Entry 8W2U (electron microscopy, 2.46 A resolution); this record covers chains F and O of the 20 polymer chains in the assembly.

== Chain F (and O) ==
Molecule: Poly [ADP-ribose] polymerase tankyrase-2
From: Homo sapiens
Notes: EC 2.4.2.30, 2.4.2.-; chain O of this document is another copy of the same molecule, construct and numbering; everything in this record applies to it too
UniProt: Q9H2K2 (TNKS2_HUMAN); residues 850-1166 here = UniProt positions 850-1166
Sequence (317 residues; each row starts with the number of its first residue):
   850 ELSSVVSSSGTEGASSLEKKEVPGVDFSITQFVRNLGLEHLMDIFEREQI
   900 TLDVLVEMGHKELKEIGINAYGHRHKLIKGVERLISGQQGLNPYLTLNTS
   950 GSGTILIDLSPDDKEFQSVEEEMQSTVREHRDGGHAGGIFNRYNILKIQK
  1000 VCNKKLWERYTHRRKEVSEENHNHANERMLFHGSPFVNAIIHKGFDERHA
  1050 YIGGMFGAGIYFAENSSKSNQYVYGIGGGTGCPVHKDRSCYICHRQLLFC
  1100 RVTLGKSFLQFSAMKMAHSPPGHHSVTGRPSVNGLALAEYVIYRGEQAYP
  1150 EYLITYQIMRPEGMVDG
Not modelled in the structure: 850-874, 1159-1166
Bound ions: Zn2+: Cys1081, His1084, Cys1089, Cys1092
Curated features (UniProtKB/Swiss-Prot):
  - binding site (Zn(2+)): Cys1081, His1084, Cys1089, Cys1092
What the authors report for this chain:
  - specificity-determining residues: Leu1136
  - specificity-determining residues: Ala1112 (by similarity / conservation)
  - mutagenesis - L1136Y: unchanged signaling in response to XAV939

== Interface between chain F and chain O ==
Residue-residue contacts - 32 pairs, chain F then chain O:
  Lys963(F) - Glu1018(O)  hydrogen bond (side chain-backbone)
  Ser967(F) - His1021(O)  hydrogen bond (side chain-backbone)
  Val968(F) - His1021(O)
  Glu971(F) - His1021(O)  salt bridge
  Lys999(F) - Asn1022(O)
  Glu1018(F) - Lys963(O)
  Glu1019(F) - Lys963(O)
  Glu1019(F) - Ser967(O)
  His1021(F) - Ser967(O)
  His1021(F) - Val968(O)
  His1021(F) - Glu971(O)  salt bridge
  His1021(F) - Met1028(O)
  His1021(F) - Phe1098(O)
  His1021(F) - Tyr1151(O)
  Asn1022(F) - Met1028(O)
  Asn1022(F) - Arg1100(O)  hydrogen bond (backbone-side chain)
  Asn1022(F) - Glu1150(O)  hydrogen bond
  Asn1022(F) - Tyr1151(O)
  His1023(F) - Glu1026(O)  hydrogen bond (side chain-backbone)
  His1023(F) - Arg1027(O)
  His1023(F) - Met1028(O)
  Glu1026(F) - His1023(O)  hydrogen bond (backbone-side chain)
  Arg1027(F) - His1023(O)
  Arg1027(F) - Arg1027(O)
  Met1028(F) - His1021(O)
  Met1028(F) - His1023(O)
  Phe1098(F) - His1021(O)
  Arg1100(F) - Asn1022(O)  hydrogen bond (side chain-backbone)
  Lys1105(F) - Glu970(O)
  Glu1150(F) - Asn1022(O)  hydrogen bond
  Tyr1151(F) - His1021(O)  hydrogen bond (side chain-backbone)
  Tyr1151(F) - Asn1022(O)
Other interface residues (no listed pair), chain F (20 interface residues in all): Glu964, Asn1020
Other interface residues (no listed pair), chain O (19 interface residues in all): Glu964, Glu1019, Asn1020

== In short ==
20 residues of chain F and 19 residues of chain O are in contact, with 9 hydrogen bonds and 2 salt bridges.
Polar contacts include Glu971(F)-His1021(O), Lys963(F)-Glu1018(O) and Ser967(F)-His1021(O). The paper reports
that L1136Y of chain F leaves signaling in response to XAV939 unchanged; specificity determinants Leu1136(F)
and Ala1112(F).
Chain F and chain O are both Poly [ADP-ribose] polymerase tankyrase-2 (Homo sapiens); the structure, Cryo-EM
structure of human tankyrase 2 SAM-PARP filament -apo state (consensus map), was determined by electron
microscopy, deposited together with 8W23, 8W25, 8W27, 8W28 and 8W2T.
